4ZHL - chains U and P; structure by X-ray diffraction, 2.06 A resolution.

== Chain U ==
Name: Urokinase-type plasminogen activator
From: Homo sapiens
Notes: EC 3.4.21.73
UniProt: P00749 (UROK_HUMAN); the construct lacks a stretch of the UniProt sequence and is renumbered around it, so the offset changes along the chain: 16-37 = UniProt 179-200; 38-60 = UniProt 205-227; 63-97 = UniProt 234-268; 98-110 = UniProt 271-283; 5 more segments
Chain sequence (247 residues; numbered 16 to 244 plus 19 insertion-coded residues; 1 number in that range is skipped by the numbering (no residue carries it; nothing is unmodelled there); the number before each row is that of its first residue; a row labelled like 37A-37D holds insertion residues (37A, then the next letters in order)):
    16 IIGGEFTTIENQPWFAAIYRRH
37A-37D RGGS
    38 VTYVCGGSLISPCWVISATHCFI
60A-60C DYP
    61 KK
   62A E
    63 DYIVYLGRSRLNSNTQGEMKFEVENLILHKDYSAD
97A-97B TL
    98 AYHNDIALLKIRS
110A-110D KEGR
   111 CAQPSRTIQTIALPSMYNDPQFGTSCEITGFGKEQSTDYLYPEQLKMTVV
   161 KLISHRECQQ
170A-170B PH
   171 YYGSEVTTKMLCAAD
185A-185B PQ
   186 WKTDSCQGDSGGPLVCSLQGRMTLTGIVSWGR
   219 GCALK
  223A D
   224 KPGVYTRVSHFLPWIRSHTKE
Construct notes: engineered mutation Tyr99 (His272 in P00749), Ala122 (Cys299 in P00749), Gln145 (Asn322 in P00749)
Curated features (UniProtKB/Swiss-Prot):
  - active site (Charge relay system): His57, Asp102, Ser195
  - modified residue: Ser146 (Phosphoserine)
Disulfide bonds: Cys42-Cys58, Cys168-Cys182, Cys191-Cys220

== Chain P ==
Name: mupain-1-IG
Chain sequence (10 residues; each row starts with the number of its first residue):
     1 CPAYSRYIGC
Disulfide bonds: Cys1-Cys10

== Interface between chain U and chain P ==
Residue-residue contacts (36; chain U residue first):
  Tyr40(U) - Ile8(P)
  Val41(U) - Tyr7(P)
  Val41(U) - Ile8(P)
  Cys42(U) - Tyr7(P)  hydrophobic
  His57(U) - Tyr7(P)
  Cys58(U) - Tyr7(P)  hydrogen bond (backbone-side chain)
  Ala96(U) - Pro2(P)  hydrophobic
  Asp97(U) - Pro2(P)
  Thr97A(U) - Pro2(P)
  Thr97A(U) - Ala3(P)  hydrogen bond (backbone-backbone)
  Leu97B(U) - Pro2(P)
  Leu97B(U) - Ala3(P)
  Leu97B(U) - Tyr4(P)  hydrogen bond (backbone-backbone)
  Ala98(U) - Pro2(P)
  Tyr99(U) - Pro2(P)
  Tyr99(U) - Ser5(P)  hydrogen bond
  Tyr99(U) - Cys10(P)
  Tyr151(U) - Ile8(P)
  Asp189(U) - Arg6(P)  salt bridge
  Ser190(U) - Arg6(P)  hydrogen bond
  Cys191(U) - Arg6(P)
  Gln192(U) - Arg6(P)
  Gln192(U) - Tyr7(P)  hydrogen bond (side chain-backbone)
  Gln192(U) - Ile8(P)  hydrogen bond (side chain-backbone)
  Gln192(U) - Cys10(P)
  Gly193(U) - Arg6(P)  hydrogen bond (backbone-backbone)
  Gly193(U) - Ile8(P)
  Ser195(U) - Arg6(P)  hydrogen bond (side chain-backbone)
  Ser195(U) - Tyr7(P)  hydrogen bond (side chain-backbone)
  Trp215(U) - Tyr4(P)
  Gly216(U) - Tyr4(P)  hydrogen bond (backbone-backbone)
  Gly216(U) - Arg6(P)  hydrogen bond (backbone-side chain)
  Arg217(U) - Tyr4(P)  hydrogen bond
  Gly219(U) - Arg6(P)  hydrogen bond (backbone-side chain)
  Cys220(U) - Arg6(P)
  Gly226(U) - Arg6(P)
Other interface residues (no listed pair), chain U (29 interface residues in all): Arg35, Asp60A, Tyr172, Asp194, Ser214

== In short ==
Chain U and chain P form an interface of 29 and 8 residues respectively; the contacts include 14 hydrogen
bonds and 1 salt bridge. Polar contacts include Asp189(U)-Arg6(P), Cys58(U)-Tyr7(P) and Tyr99(U)-Ser5(P).
UniProt lists 3 active-site residues on chain U.
Here chain U is Urokinase-type plasminogen activator (Homo sapiens) and chain P is mupain-1-IG. Entry 4ZHL
(The crystal structure of mupain-1-IG in complex with murinised human uPA at pH7.4) was determined by X-ray
diffraction together with 4ZHM from the same study.
